Entry 1N2M (X-ray diffraction, 1.90 A resolution); this record covers chains B and C of the 3 polymer chains in the assembly.

[Chain B (and C)]
Molecule: Pyruvoyl-dependent arginine decarboxylase
From: Methanocaldococcus jannaschii
Notes: EC 4.1.1.19; engineered mutation(s): S53A; chain C of this document is another copy of the same molecule, construct and numbering; everything in this record applies to it too
Reference sequence: Q57764 (PDAD_METJA); numbering as in UniProt (aligned over 1-165)
Chain sequence (165 residues; numbered 1 to 165; the number before each row is that of its first residue):
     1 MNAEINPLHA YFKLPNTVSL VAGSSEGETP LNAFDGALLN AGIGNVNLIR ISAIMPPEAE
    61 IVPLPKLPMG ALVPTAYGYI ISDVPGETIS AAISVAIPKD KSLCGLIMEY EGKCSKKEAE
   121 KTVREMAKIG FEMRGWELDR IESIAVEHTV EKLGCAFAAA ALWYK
Unresolved in the structure: 1-5 (chain C: 1-2)
From the paper describing this entry:
  - catalytic residues: Ser-52, Glu-109 (proposed by the authors, not directly observed)

[Chain B / chain C interface]
Residue-residue contacts (61; chain B residue first):
  Tyr-11(B) / His-9(C)  hydrogen bond (backbone-side chain)
  Phe-12(B) / Glu-4(C)
  Phe-12(B) / Ile-5(C)
  Phe-12(B) / Asn-6(C)  hydrogen bond (backbone-backbone)
  Phe-12(B) / His-9(C)
  Phe-12(B) / Ala-10(C)
  Phe-12(B) / Phe-12(C)  hydrophobic
  Lys-13(B) / Glu-4(C)
  Lys-13(B) / Asn-6(C)
  Leu-14(B) / Glu-4(C)  hydrogen bond (backbone-side chain)
  Leu-14(B) / Ile-5(C)
  Leu-14(B) / Gly-70(C)
  Leu-14(B) / Ala-71(C)  hydrophobic
  Leu-14(B) / Leu-72(C)
  Pro-15(B) / Leu-72(C)
  Ile-49(B) / Leu-8(C)  hydrophobic
  Ile-49(B) / Ile-49(C)  hydrophobic
  Arg-50(B) / Leu-48(C)
  Ile-51(B) / Asn-47(C)
  Ile-51(B) / Leu-48(C)
  Ser-52(B) / Val-46(C)  hydrogen bond (side chain-backbone)
  Ser-52(B) / Asn-47(C)
  Ser-52(B) / Leu-48(C)  hydrogen bond (side chain-backbone)
  Ala-53(B) / Asn-47(C)
  Ile-54(B) / Gly-44(C)
  Ile-54(B) / Asn-45(C)
  Ile-54(B) / Val-46(C)
  Ile-54(B) / Asn-47(C)  hydrogen bond (backbone-side chain)
  Ile-54(B) / Gly-70(C)
  Pro-56(B) / Gly-70(C)
  Pro-57(B) / Met-69(C)
  Leu-72(B) / Leu-8(C)
  Leu-72(B) / His-9(C)
  Leu-103(B) / Met-69(C)  hydrophobic
  Cys-104(B) / Asn-45(C)
  Cys-104(B) / Met-69(C)
  Leu-106(B) / Asp-35(C)
  Met-108(B) / Leu-31(C)  hydrophobic
  Met-108(B) / Asn-32(C)
  Met-108(B) / Asp-35(C)
  Glu-109(B) / Leu-31(C)
  Met-126(B) / Thr-29(C)
  Met-126(B) / Leu-31(C)  hydrophobic
  Met-126(B) / Asn-32(C)
  Ile-129(B) / Glu-28(C)
  Ile-129(B) / Asn-32(C)
  Gly-130(B) / Asn-32(C)
  Met-133(B) / Ser-25(C)
  Met-133(B) / Glu-26(C)
  Met-133(B) / Asn-32(C)
  Met-133(B) / Gly-36(C)
  Arg-134(B) / Asp-35(C)  salt bridge
  Arg-134(B) / Leu-39(C)
  Arg-134(B) / Gly-44(C)  hydrogen bond (side chain-backbone)
  Arg-134(B) / Asn-45(C)  hydrogen bond
  Trp-136(B) / Asn-45(C)
  Trp-136(B) / Met-69(C)  hydrophobic
  Leu-162(B) / Asn-47(C)
  Trp-163(B) / His-9(C)
  Tyr-164(B) / Asn-6(C)  hydrogen bond
  Tyr-164(B) / His-9(C)
Interface residues without a listed pair, chain B (31 interface residues in all): Pro-74, Ser-102, Glu-132
Interface residues without a listed pair, chain C (28 interface residues in all): Phe-34, Leu-38

[Summary]
31 residues of chain B and 28 residues of chain C are in contact; the contacts include 9 hydrogen bonds and 1
salt bridge. Polar contacts include Arg-134(B)/Asp-35(C), Tyr-11(B)/His-9(C) and Leu-14(B)/Glu-4(C). The paper
reports catalytic residues Ser-52(B) and Glu-109(B).
Both chains are Pyruvoyl-dependent arginine decarboxylase (Methanocaldococcus jannaschii). Entry 1N2M (The
S53A Proenzyme Structure of Methanococcus jannaschii) was determined by X-ray diffraction, deposited together
with 1MT1 and 1N13.
